PDB entry 9L9X | X-ray diffraction, 6.70 A resolution (low resolution: residue-level contacts below are approximate; hydrogen-bond / salt-bridge calls are withheld) | chains A and B of the 4 polymer chains in the assembly

# Chain A
Protein: Piwi domain-containing protein
Organism: Thermoflavifilum thermophilum
UniProtKB: A0A1I7NFD7 (A0A1I7NFD7_9BACT); numbering as in UniProt (aligned over 1-507)
Amino-acid sequence (507 residues; each row starts with the number of its first residue):
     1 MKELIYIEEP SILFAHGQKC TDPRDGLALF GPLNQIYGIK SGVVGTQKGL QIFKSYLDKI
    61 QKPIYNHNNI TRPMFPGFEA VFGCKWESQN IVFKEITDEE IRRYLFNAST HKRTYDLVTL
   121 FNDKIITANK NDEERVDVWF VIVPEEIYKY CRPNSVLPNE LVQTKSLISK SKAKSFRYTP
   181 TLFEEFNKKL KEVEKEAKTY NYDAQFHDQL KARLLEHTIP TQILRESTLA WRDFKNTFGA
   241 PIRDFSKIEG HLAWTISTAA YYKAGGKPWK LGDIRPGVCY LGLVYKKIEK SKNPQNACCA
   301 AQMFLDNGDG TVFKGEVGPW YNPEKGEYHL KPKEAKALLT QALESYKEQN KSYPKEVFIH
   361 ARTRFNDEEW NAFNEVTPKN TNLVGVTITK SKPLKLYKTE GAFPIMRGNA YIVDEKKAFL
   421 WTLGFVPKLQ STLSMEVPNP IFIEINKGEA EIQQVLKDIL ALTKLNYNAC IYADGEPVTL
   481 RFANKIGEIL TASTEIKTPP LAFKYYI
Not modelled in the structure: 170-202

# Chain B
Protein: TIR domain-containing protein
Organism: Thermoflavifilum thermophilum
UniProtKB: A0A1I7NFG5 (A0A1I7NFG5_9BACT); numbering as in UniProt (aligned over 1-421)
Amino-acid sequence (421 residues; row label = number of the first residue in the row):
     1 MRNKIFISHA TPEDDDFTRW LSLKLIGLGY EVWCDILFLD KGVDFWSTIE KEIRENTCKF
    61 LIVSSTAGNK REGVLKELAV ATKVKKHLQD DMFIIPLAID ENLSYDDINI EIVRLNAIDF
   121 KKSWAKGLQD LLDAFEKQNV PKKPPDHSKS NLLYQQIFLH DKQAIEKEET YDSNWFPIIS
   181 FPNELRFHRY DWRLPKQFDV RTLAFPAIRY KEYLCTFAWE YDFIHQLPKT ETYNGQESIR
   241 ISTSDILSGR YDTDFIRNYE CQRLIVQLIN KAFELRMKDK NVREYQMSKT FAYWIEKGKL
   301 EKDKFEKIKL VGKQKNKYWH FGISAAGKLY PSPVLMVSSH IIFTMDGINL IKSKSIQHSS
   361 RRKQGKNWWN DKWREKLLAF IRFLSDDQNA IYLNVGSEEK ILISNKPLKF FGKMSYVTPS
   421 E
Not modelled in the structure: 420-421

# How chain A and chain B interact
Contacting residue pairs - 107 pairs, chain A then chain B:
  M1(A) with T170(B); K409(B); F411(B)
  K2(A) with K409(B); F410(B); F411(B)
  E3(A) with F411(B)
  L4(A) with Y171(B); F410(B); F411(B); G412(B)
  H16(A) with H147(B)
  Q18(A) with S148(B); N151(B)
  K19(A) with Q155(B)
  C20(A) with Y154(B)
  D25(A) with Y154(B)
  A28(A) with W20(B); K24(B)
  L29(A) with L23(B); K24(B); Y154(B)
  F30(A) with S150(B); N151(B)
  Q61(A) with S123(B)
  K62(A) with K121(B); K122(B)
  P63(A) with W124(B)
  Y65(A) with D16(B); W124(B)
  N69(A) with D16(B)
  M74(A) with D16(B); W124(B)
  P76(A) with W20(B); W124(B)
  E79(A) with A125(B)
  A80(A) with W20(B); K24(B); A125(B)
  K392(A) with M336(B)
  P393(A) with W175(B); M336(B)
  L394(A) with S173(B); N174(B); W175(B); F410(B)
  K395(A) with D172(B); S173(B); N174(B); S338(B); W373(B)
  L396(A) with Y171(B); D172(B); S173(B); F410(B)
  Y397(A) with Y171(B); D172(B); S173(B); N174(B); S339(B); N370(B); W373(B); R374(B); L377(B)
  K398(A) with E169(B); T170(B); Y171(B); N370(B); R374(B); Y416(B)
  T399(A) with T170(B); Y171(B); D172(B); R374(B)
  E400(A) with E169(B)
  G401(A) with N370(B); D371(B)
  A402(A) with W369(B); N370(B); D371(B)
  F403(A) with N370(B); Y416(B); P419(B)
  P404(A) with N370(B); Y416(B)
  I405(A) with Y171(B)
  M406(A) with Y416(B)
  N409(A) with Y171(B)
  Y411(A) with F410(B)
  V413(A) with P331(B)
  D414(A) with Y330(B)
  K417(A) with Y330(B)
  F419(A) with W175(B)
  F425(A) with Y416(B)
  P427(A) with K162(B); Q163(B); A164(B)
  K428(A) with Y154(B); L159(B); K162(B)
  Q430(A) with K162(B); P419(B)
  M435(A) with W369(B)
  E436(A) with R361(B); W373(B)
  V437(A) with W373(B)
  F442(A) with K328(B)
Other interface residues (no listed pair), chain A (53 interface residues in all): Y6, D22, Y472
Other interface residues (no listed pair), chain B (52 interface residues in all): E101, G365, K413, M414, S415, V417, T418

# Overview
53 residues of chain A and 52 residues of chain B are in contact.
Here chain A is Piwi domain-containing protein and chain B is TIR domain-containing protein, both from
Thermoflavifilum thermophilum. Entry 9L9X (Structure of SPARTA in complex with guide DNA and a 20nt target
DNA) was determined by X-ray diffraction together with 8Z8Y, 8Z92, 8Z96 and 9L9W from the same study.
